PDB entry 7Q98 | X-ray diffraction, 2.50 A resolution | chains A and B of the 3 polymer chains in the assembly

[Chain A]
Protein: MHC class I antigen
Organism: Homo sapiens
UniProt: A0A5B8RNS7 (A0A5B8RNS7_HUMAN); residues 1-276 here correspond to UniProt positions 25-300 (UniProt number = residue number + 24)
Amino-acid sequence (276 residues; row label = number of the first residue in the row):
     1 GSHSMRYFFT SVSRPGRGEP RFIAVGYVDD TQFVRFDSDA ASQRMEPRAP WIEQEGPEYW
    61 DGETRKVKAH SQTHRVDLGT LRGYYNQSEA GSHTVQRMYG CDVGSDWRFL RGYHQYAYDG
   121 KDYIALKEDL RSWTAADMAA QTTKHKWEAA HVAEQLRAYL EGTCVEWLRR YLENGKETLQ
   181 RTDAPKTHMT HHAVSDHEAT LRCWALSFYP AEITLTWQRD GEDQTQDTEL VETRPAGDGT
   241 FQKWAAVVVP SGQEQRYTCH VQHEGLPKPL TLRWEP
Disulfide bonds: Cys-101/Cys-164, Cys-203/Cys-259

[Chain B]
Protein: Beta-2-microglobulin
Organism: Homo sapiens
UniProt: P61769 (B2MG_HUMAN); residues 1-99 here correspond to UniProt positions 21-119 (UniProt number = residue number + 20)
Amino-acid sequence (100 residues; numbered 0 to 99; the number before each row is that of its first residue; numbering starts at 0):
     0 MIQRTPKIQV YSRHPAENGK SNFLNCYVSG FHPSDIEVDL LKNGERIEKV EHSDLSFSKD
    60 WSFYLLYYTE FTPTEKDEYA CRVNHVTLSQ PKIVKWDRDM
Differences from the reference sequence: initiating methionine (0)
Disulfide bonds: Cys-25/Cys-80
UniProt features mapped onto this chain:
  - modified residue: Gln-2 (Pyrrolidone carboxylic acid)
  - glycosylation: Ile-1 (N-linked (Glc) (glycation) isoleucine), Lys-19 (N-linked (Glc) (glycation) lysine), Lys-41 (N-linked (Glc) (glycation) lysine), Lys-48 (N-linked (Glc) (glycation) lysine), Lys-58 (N-linked (Glc) (glycation) lysine), Lys-91 (N-linked (Glc) (glycation) lysine), Lys-94 (N-linked (Glc) (glycation) lysine)

[Chain A / chain B interface]
Pairs across the interface - 57 pairs, chain A then chain B:
  Phe-8(A) with Ser-55(B); Phe-56(B)
  Phe-9(A) with Phe-56(B)
  Thr-10(A) with Phe-56(B); Phe-62(B)
  Val-12(A) with Ser-33(B)
  Ile-23(A) with Leu-54(B), hydrophobic
  Val-25(A) with Asp-53(B); Leu-54(B)
  Tyr-27(A) with Ser-55(B); Tyr-63(B), hydrogen bond
  Gln-32(A) with Asp-53(B), hydrogen bond
  Arg-35(A) with Asp-53(B), salt bridge
  Arg-48(A) with Asp-53(B), salt bridge
  His-93(A) with Met-0(B)
  Thr-94(A) with Phe-62(B)
  Gln-96(A) with His-31(B), hydrogen bond; Phe-56(B); Trp-60(B), hydrogen bond (side chain-backbone); Phe-62(B)
  Arg-97(A) with Phe-56(B)
  Gln-115(A) with Trp-60(B)
  Tyr-116(A) with Trp-60(B)
  Ala-117(A) with Trp-60(B)
  Asp-119(A) with Met-0(B); Ile-1(B), hydrogen bond (backbone-backbone); His-31(B)
  Gly-120(A) with His-31(B), hydrogen bond (backbone-side chain)
  Lys-121(A) with Ile-1(B)
  Asp-122(A) with Trp-60(B), hydrogen bond
  Thr-190(A) with Asp-98(B), hydrogen bond
  His-192(A) with Asp-98(B), salt bridge
  Arg-202(A) with Asp-98(B), salt bridge; Met-99(B)
  Trp-204(A) with Asp-98(B), hydrogen bond; Met-99(B)
  Val-231(A) with Gln-8(B)
  Glu-232(A) with Lys-6(B), salt bridge; Gln-8(B), hydrogen bond (backbone-side chain); Tyr-26(B); Ser-28(B), hydrogen bond
  Arg-234(A) with Gln-8(B), hydrogen bond; Tyr-10(B); Tyr-26(B); Met-99(B), hydrogen bond (side chain-backbone)
  Pro-235(A) with Tyr-10(B), hydrogen bond (backbone-side chain); Asn-24(B); Tyr-26(B)
  Ala-236(A) with Arg-12(B), hydrogen bond (backbone-side chain); Asn-24(B), hydrogen bond (backbone-side chain)
  Gly-237(A) with Arg-12(B)
  Asp-238(A) with Arg-12(B); His-13(B)
  Gln-242(A) with Tyr-10(B); Ser-11(B); Arg-12(B)
  Trp-244(A) with Met-99(B), hydrogen bond (side chain-backbone)
Other interface residues (no listed pair), chain A (38 interface residues in all): Ser-92, Met-98, Leu-206, Thr-233
Other interface residues (no listed pair), chain B (26 interface residues in all): Pro-14, Pro-32, Asp-59, Leu-65

[Summary]
Chain A and chain B form an interface of 38 and 26 residues respectively, with 17 hydrogen bonds and 5 salt
bridges. Polar contacts include Arg-35(A)/Asp-53(B), Arg-48(A)/Asp-53(B) and His-192(A)/Asp-98(B).
Chain A is MHC class I antigen and chain B is Beta-2-microglobulin, both from Homo sapiens; the structure, MHC
Class I A02 Allele presenting NLSALGIFST, was determined by X-ray diffraction together with 7ZUC, 7Q99, 7Q9A
and 7Q9B from the same study.
